8TJR - chains J and K of the 10 polymer chains in the assembly; structure by electron microscopy, 3.29 A resolution.

Chain J:
Name: Antibody HERH-a.01 Heavy Chain
Notes: antibody fragment or engineered binder
Amino-acid sequence (114 residues; row label = number of the first residue in the row):
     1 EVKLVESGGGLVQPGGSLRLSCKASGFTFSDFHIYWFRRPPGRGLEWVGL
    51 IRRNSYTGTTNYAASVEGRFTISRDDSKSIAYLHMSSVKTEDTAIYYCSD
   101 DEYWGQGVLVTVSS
Disulfide bonds: C22-C98

Chain K:
Name: Antibody HERH-a.01 Light Chain
Notes: antibody fragment or engineered binder
Amino-acid sequence (112 residues; row label = number of the first residue in the row):
     1 DIVMTQTPISLPVTPGEPASMSCRSSQSLLHSDGRTYLFWYLLRPAQAPQ
    51 LLVHDVSKRASGVPERFSGSGSDTDFTLKISRVEAEDVGSYYCMQGTQLP
   101 LTFGGGTNVEIK
Disulfide bonds: C23-C93

Chain J / chain K interface:
Pairs across the interface (15; chain J residue first):
  Y35(J) - L101(K)  hydrophobic
  F37(J) - M94(K)  hydrophobic
  F37(J) - F103(K)  hydrophobic
  R39(J) - L43(K)
  G44(J) - Y92(K)
  L45(J) - F103(K)
  E46(J) - F103(K)
  W47(J) - L99(K)  hydrophobic
  W47(J) - P100(K)  hydrophobic
  W47(J) - L101(K)
  D101(J) - Y41(K)
  E102(J) - L51(K)
  W104(J) - Y41(K)
  W104(J) - P49(K)  hydrophobic
  W104(J) - Q50(K)  hydrogen bond (side chain-backbone)
Also at the interface, not in a pair above, chain J (12 interface residues in all): L50, G105
Also at the interface, not in a pair above, chain K (12 interface residues in all): A48

Summary:
Chain J and chain K each contribute 12 residues to their interface, with 1 hydrogen bond. Its one
hydrogen-bonded contact is W104(J)-Q50(K).
Here chain J is Antibody HERH-a.01 Heavy Chain and chain K is Antibody HERH-a.01 Light Chain. Entry 8TJR
(CRYO-EM STRUCTURE OF HIV-1 BG505DS-SOSIP.664 ENV TRIMER BOUND TO HERH-a.01 FAB) was determined by electron
microscopy, deposited together with 8TDX, 8TE7, 8TJS, 8TKC, 8TL2, 8TL4 and 5 further entries.
